PDB entry 3ND0 | X-ray diffraction, 3.20 A resolution | chains A and B

# Chain A (and B)
Protein: Sll0855 protein
Notes: chain B of this document is another copy of the same molecule, construct and numbering; everything in this record applies to it too
UniProtKB: P73745 (P73745_SYNY3); numbering as in UniProt (aligned over 1-451)
Amino-acid sequence (466 residues; row label = number of the first residue in the row):
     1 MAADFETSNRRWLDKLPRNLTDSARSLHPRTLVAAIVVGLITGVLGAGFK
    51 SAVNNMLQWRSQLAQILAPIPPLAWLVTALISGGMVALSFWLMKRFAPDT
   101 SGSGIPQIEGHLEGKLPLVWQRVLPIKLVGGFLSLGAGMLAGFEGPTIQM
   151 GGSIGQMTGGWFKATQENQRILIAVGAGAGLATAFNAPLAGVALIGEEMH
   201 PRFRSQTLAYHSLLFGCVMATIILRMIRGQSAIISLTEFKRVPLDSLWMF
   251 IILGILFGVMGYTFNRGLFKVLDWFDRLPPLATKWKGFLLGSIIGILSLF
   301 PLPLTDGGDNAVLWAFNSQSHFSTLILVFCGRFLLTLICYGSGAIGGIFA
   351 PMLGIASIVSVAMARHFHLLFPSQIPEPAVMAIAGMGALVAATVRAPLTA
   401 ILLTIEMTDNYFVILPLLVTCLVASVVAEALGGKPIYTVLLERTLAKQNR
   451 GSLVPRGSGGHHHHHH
Unresolved in the structure: 1-25, 451-466
Sequence notes: expression tag (452-466)
From the paper describing this entry:
  - binding site for chloride ion: Ser103, Tyr437
  - mutagenesis - F143R (5-fold), D309F (5-fold): increased catalytic activity on Cl-
  - mutagenesis - F143R/D309F (150 s-1): increased catalytic activity
  - mutagenesis - K50D/F143R/D309F (85 s-1): decreased catalytic activity
  - mutagenesis - F143H, F143K: unchanged catalytic activity
  - mutagenesis - E144A/Y437A: unchanged catalytic activity on Cl-
  - catalytic residues: Glu144, Glu198

# Chain A / chain B interface
Residue-residue contacts - 72 pairs, chain A then chain B:
  Ser26(A) - Arg395(B)
  Ser26(A) - Glu429(B)  hydrogen bond (backbone-side chain)
  Leu27(A) - Val426(B)  hydrophobic
  Leu32(A) - Val426(B)  hydrophobic
  Pro188(A) - Tyr411(B)
  Pro188(A) - Leu418(B)  hydrophobic
  Leu189(A) - Leu402(B)  hydrophobic
  Leu189(A) - Ile414(B)  hydrophobic
  Glu197(A) - Tyr210(B)
  His200(A) - Thr207(B)
  Thr207(A) - His200(B)
  Leu208(A) - Arg395(B)
  Tyr210(A) - Gly196(B)
  Tyr210(A) - Glu197(B)
  His211(A) - Arg395(B)
  His211(A) - Pro397(B)
  His211(A) - Ser425(B)  hydrogen bond
  Leu214(A) - Pro397(B)  hydrophobic
  Leu214(A) - Leu398(B)  hydrophobic
  Leu214(A) - Leu418(B)  hydrophobic
  Leu214(A) - Leu422(B)  hydrophobic
  Phe215(A) - Leu422(B)  hydrophobic
  Phe215(A) - Val426(B)  hydrophobic
  Val218(A) - Leu418(B)  hydrophobic
  Val218(A) - Val419(B)  hydrophobic
  Thr221(A) - Leu415(B)
  Ile222(A) - Leu244(B)
  Ile222(A) - Leu247(B)  hydrophobic
  Arg225(A) - Leu244(B)
  Arg225(A) - Leu415(B)
  Met226(A) - Leu244(B)  hydrophobic
  Gln230(A) - Val242(B)
  Gln230(A) - Leu244(B)
  Thr237(A) - Lys240(B)
  Thr237(A) - Phe412(B)
  Lys240(A) - Thr237(B)
  Val242(A) - Gln230(B)
  Leu244(A) - Arg225(B)
  Leu244(A) - Met226(B)  hydrophobic
  Leu244(A) - Gln230(B)
  Leu247(A) - Ile222(B)  hydrophobic
  Arg395(A) - Ser26(B)  hydrogen bond
  Arg395(A) - Leu208(B)
  Arg395(A) - His211(B)
  Pro397(A) - His211(B)
  Pro397(A) - Leu214(B)  hydrophobic
  Leu398(A) - Leu189(B)  hydrophobic
  Leu398(A) - Leu214(B)  hydrophobic
  Leu402(A) - Leu189(B)  hydrophobic
  Glu406(A) - Tyr411(B)  hydrogen bond
  Glu406(A) - Ile414(B)
  Asp409(A) - Tyr411(B)
  Asp409(A) - Phe412(B)
  Tyr411(A) - Pro188(B)
  Tyr411(A) - Glu406(B)  hydrogen bond
  Tyr411(A) - Asp409(B)
  Phe412(A) - Thr237(B)
  Phe412(A) - Asp409(B)
  Ile414(A) - Leu189(B)  hydrophobic
  Ile414(A) - Glu406(B)
  Leu415(A) - Thr221(B)
  Leu415(A) - Ile222(B)  hydrophobic
  Leu415(A) - Arg225(B)
  Leu418(A) - Pro188(B)  hydrophobic
  Leu418(A) - Leu214(B)  hydrophobic
  Leu418(A) - Val218(B)  hydrophobic
  Val419(A) - Val218(B)  hydrophobic
  Leu422(A) - Leu214(B)  hydrophobic
  Leu422(A) - Phe215(B)  hydrophobic
  Ser425(A) - His211(B)  hydrogen bond
  Val426(A) - Leu32(B)  hydrophobic
  Glu429(A) - Ser26(B)  hydrogen bond (side chain-backbone)
Interface residues without a listed pair, chain A (46 interface residues in all): Asn186, Ala187, Val192, Gly196, Ser235, Ile405
Interface residues without a listed pair, chain B (46 interface residues in all): Leu27, Asn186, Ala187, Ser235, Ile401, Ile405

# In short
Chain A and chain B each contribute 46 residues to their interface, with 7 hydrogen bonds. Polar contacts
include Ser26(A)-Glu429(B), His211(A)-Ser425(B) and Arg395(A)-Ser26(B). The paper reports catalytic residues
Glu144(A) and Glu198(A); F143R and D309F of chain A increase catalytic activity on Cl-; 7 substitutions were
tested in all.
Chain A and chain B are both Sll0855 protein; the structure, X-ray crystal structure of a slow cyanobacterial
Cl-/H+ antiporter, was determined by X-ray diffraction, deposited together with 3Q17.
